Entry 4Z1M (X-ray diffraction, 3.30 A resolution); this record covers chains G and I of the 10 polymer chains in the assembly.

# Chain G
Molecule: ATP synthase subunit gamma, mitochondrial
Organism: Bos taurus
Reference sequence: P05631 (ATPG_BOVIN); residues 1-273 here correspond to UniProt positions 26-298 (UniProt number = residue number + 25)
Chain sequence (273 residues; numbered 1 to 273; the number before each row is that of its first residue):
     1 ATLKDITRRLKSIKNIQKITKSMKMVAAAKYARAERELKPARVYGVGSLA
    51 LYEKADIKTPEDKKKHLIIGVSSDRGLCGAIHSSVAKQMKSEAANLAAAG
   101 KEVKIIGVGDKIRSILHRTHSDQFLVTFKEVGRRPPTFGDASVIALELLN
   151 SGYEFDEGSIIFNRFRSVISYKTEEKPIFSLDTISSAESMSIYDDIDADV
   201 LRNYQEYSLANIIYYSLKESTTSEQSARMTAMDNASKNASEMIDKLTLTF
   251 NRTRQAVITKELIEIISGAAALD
Disordered / not traced: 45-72, 92-107, 154-163, 174-204, 273
Swiss-Prot annotation at these positions:
  - modified residue: Lys-14 (N6-acetyllysine), Lys-24 (N6-succinyllysine), Lys-30 (N6-acetyllysine), Lys-90 (N6-acetyllysine), Ser-121 (Phosphoserine), Lys-129 (N6-acetyllysine), Lys-172 (N6-acetyllysine), Lys-245 (N6-succinyllysine)

# Chain I
Molecule: ATPase inhibitor, mitochondrial
Organism: Bos taurus
Reference sequence: P01096 (ATIF1_BOVIN); residues 1-60 here correspond to UniProt positions 26-85 (UniProt number = residue number + 25)
Chain sequence (66 residues; numbered 1 to 66; the number before each row is that of its first residue):
     1 GSESGDNVRSSAGAVRDAGGAFGKREQAEEERYFRARAAEQLAALKKHHE
    51 NEISHHAKEIHHHHHH
Disordered / not traced: 1-22, 51-66
Differences from the reference sequence: engineered mutation Ala-39 (Lys64 in P01096); expression tag (61-66)
Swiss-Prot annotation at these positions:
  - region: Gly-1 to Gln-27 (N-terminal inhibitory region), His-49 to Ile-60 (Antiparallel alpha-helical coiled coil region)
  - site (Participates in pH sensing): Glu-26, His-49

# Chain G / chain I interface
Residue-residue contacts (10; chain G residue first):
  Asn-234(G) / Glu-29(I)  hydrogen bond
  Lys-237(G) / Arg-25(I)
  Asn-238(G) / Arg-25(I)  hydrogen bond (side chain-backbone)
  Asn-238(G) / Glu-26(I)
  Asn-238(G) / Glu-29(I)
  Glu-241(G) / Lys-24(I)
  Glu-241(G) / Arg-25(I)  salt bridge
  Met-242(G) / Gly-23(I)
  Lys-245(G) / Gly-23(I)
  Lys-245(G) / Lys-24(I)

# Overview
The interface between chain G and chain I involves 6 residues on one side and 5 on the other; the contacts
include 2 hydrogen bonds and 1 salt bridge. Polar contacts include Glu-241(G)/Arg-25(I), Asn-234(G)/Glu-29(I)
and Asn-238(G)/Arg-25(I).
Here chain G is ATP synthase subunit gamma, mitochondrial and chain I is ATPase inhibitor, mitochondrial, both
from Bos taurus. Entry 4Z1M (Bovine F1-ATPase inhibited by three copies of the inhibitor protein IF1
crystallised in the presence of ...) was determined by X-ray diffraction (same publication as 4YXW).
